1LW4 - chains A and D of the 4 polymer chains in the assembly; structure by X-ray diffraction, 1.90 A resolution.

Chain A (and D):
Molecule: L-allo-threonine aldolase
From: Thermotoga maritima
Notes: EC 4.1.2.5; chain D of this document is another copy of the same molecule, construct and numbering; everything in this record applies to it too
UniProtKB: Q9X266 (Q9X266_THEMA); numbering as in UniProt (aligned over 1-343)
Chain sequence (347 residues; row label = number of the first residue in the row; numbers below 1 keep their minus sign (Gly-3 is residue -3)):
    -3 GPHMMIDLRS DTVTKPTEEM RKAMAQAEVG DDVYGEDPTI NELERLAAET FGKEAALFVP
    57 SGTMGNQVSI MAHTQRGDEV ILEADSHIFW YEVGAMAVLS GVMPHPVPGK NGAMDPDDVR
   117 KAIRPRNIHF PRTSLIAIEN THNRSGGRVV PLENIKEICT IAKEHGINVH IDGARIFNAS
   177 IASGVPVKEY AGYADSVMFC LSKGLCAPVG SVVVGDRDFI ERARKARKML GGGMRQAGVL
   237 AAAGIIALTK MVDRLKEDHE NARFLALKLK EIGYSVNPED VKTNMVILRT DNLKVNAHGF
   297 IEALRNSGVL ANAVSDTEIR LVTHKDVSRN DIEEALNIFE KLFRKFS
Unresolved in the structure: -3 to 0 (chain D: -3 to -1)
Modified / non-standard residues: Mse0 (selenomethionine); Mse1, Mse16, Mse20, Mse60, Mse67, Mse92, Mse99, Mse110, Mse194, Mse225, Mse230, Mse247, Mse281 (selenomethionine; parent Met); Lys199 ((2S)-2-amino-6-[[3-hydroxy-2-methyl-5-(phosphonooxymethyl)pyridin-4-yl]methylideneamino]hexanoic acid; LLP)
Construct notes: cloning artifact (-3 to 0)
Metal / ion sites: Ca2+ site 1: Thr8, Thr10, Ser198, Ala203 (shared with Gln232(D) of chain D); Ca2+ site 2: Gln232 (shared with Thr10(D), Ser198(D), Ala203(D) of chain D)

Chain A / chain D interface:
Contacting residue pairs (73):
  Arg5(A) - Tyr30(D)
  Arg5(A) - Glu32(D)  salt bridge
  Thr8(A) - Asp27(D)  hydrogen bond
  Thr8(A) - Arg231(D)
  Thr8(A) - Gln232(D)  hydrogen bond (backbone-side chain)
  Val9(A) - Gln232(D)
  Thr10(A) - Gln232(D)
  Lys11(A) - Val25(D)  hydrogen bond (side chain-backbone)
  Arg17(A) - Ala21(D)  hydrogen bond (side chain-backbone)
  Arg17(A) - Gln22(D)
  Arg17(A) - Ala23(D)  hydrogen bond (side chain-backbone)
  Mse20(A) - Val235(D)
  Ala21(A) - Arg17(D)  hydrogen bond (backbone-side chain)
  Ala21(A) - Ala21(D)  hydrophobic
  Gln22(A) - Arg17(D)
  Ala23(A) - Arg17(D)  hydrogen bond (backbone-side chain)
  Val25(A) - Lys11(D)  hydrogen bond (backbone-side chain)
  Val25(A) - Pro12(D)
  Asp27(A) - Thr8(D)  hydrogen bond
  Tyr30(A) - Arg5(D)
  Tyr30(A) - Asn308(D)  hydrogen bond
  Glu32(A) - Arg5(D)  salt bridge
  Pro56(A) - Gly227(D)
  Pro56(A) - Mse230(D)
  Ser57(A) - Gly227(D)  hydrogen bond (side chain-backbone)
  Ser57(A) - Gly229(D)
  Thr59(A) - Lys224(D)
  Mse60(A) - Mse60(D)  hydrophobic
  Mse60(A) - Leu226(D)
  Mse60(A) - Gly227(D)
  Val89(A) - Lys221(D)
  Val89(A) - Lys224(D)
  Val89(A) - Mse225(D)
  Ala91(A) - Mse225(D)
  Val94(A) - Val94(D)
  Val94(A) - Leu95(D)
  Val94(A) - Mse225(D)
  Leu95(A) - Val94(D)
  Leu95(A) - Mse225(D)
  Ser198(A) - Arg231(D)
  Lys199(A) - Arg231(D)
  Pro204(A) - Arg231(D)
  Pro204(A) - Gln232(D)  hydrogen bond (backbone-backbone)
  Val205(A) - Mse230(D)
  Val205(A) - Gln232(D)
  Val205(A) - Ala233(D)  hydrophobic
  Lys221(A) - Val89(D)
  Lys224(A) - Thr59(D)
  Lys224(A) - Val89(D)
  Mse225(A) - Val89(D)
  Mse225(A) - Ala91(D)
  Mse225(A) - Val94(D)
  Mse225(A) - Leu95(D)
  Leu226(A) - Mse60(D)
  Leu226(A) - Leu226(D)
  Gly227(A) - Pro56(D)
  Gly227(A) - Ser57(D)  hydrogen bond (backbone-side chain)
  Gly227(A) - Mse60(D)
  Gly229(A) - Ser57(D)
  Mse230(A) - Pro56(D)
  Mse230(A) - Val205(D)  hydrophobic
  Arg231(A) - Thr8(D)  hydrogen bond
  Arg231(A) - Pro204(D)
  Gln232(A) - Thr8(D)  hydrogen bond (side chain-backbone)
  Gln232(A) - Val9(D)
  Gln232(A) - Thr10(D)
  Gln232(A) - Ala203(D)
  Gln232(A) - Pro204(D)  hydrogen bond (backbone-backbone)
  Gln232(A) - Val205(D)
  Ala233(A) - Val205(D)  hydrophobic
  Val235(A) - Mse20(D)
  Leu236(A) - Leu236(D)  hydrophobic
  Asn308(A) - Tyr30(D)  hydrogen bond
Interface residues without a listed pair, chain A (44 interface residues in all): Ser6, Pro12, Gln63, Ala203, Gly228
Interface residues without a listed pair, chain D (43 interface residues in all): Ser6, Gln63, Ser198, Gly228

Overview:
Chain A and chain D form an interface of 44 and 43 residues respectively; the contacts include 17 hydrogen
bonds and 2 salt bridges. Polar pairs include Arg5(A)-Glu32(D), Thr8(A)-Asp27(D) and Thr8(A)-Gln232(D).
Thr8(A), Thr10(A), Ser198(A) and Ala203(A) form the Ca2+ site 1.
Chain A and chain D are both L-allo-threonine aldolase (Thermotoga maritima); the structure, X-ray structure
of L-Threonine Aldolase (low-specificity) in complex with L-allo-threonine, was determined by X-ray
diffraction, deposited together with 1LW5 and 1M6S.
